Entry 8JH1 (X-ray diffraction, 2.89 A resolution); this record covers chains A and B of the 3 polymer chains in the assembly.

Chain A (and B):
Name: CRISPR system endoribonuclease Csm6
From: Thermus thermophilus HB8
Notes: EC 3.1.-.-; chain B of this document is another copy of the same molecule, construct and numbering; everything in this record applies to it too
Reference sequence: Q53W17 (CSM6_THET8); residue numbers follow UniProt; this construct covers 2-464
Amino-acid sequence (463 residues; each row starts with the number of its first residue):
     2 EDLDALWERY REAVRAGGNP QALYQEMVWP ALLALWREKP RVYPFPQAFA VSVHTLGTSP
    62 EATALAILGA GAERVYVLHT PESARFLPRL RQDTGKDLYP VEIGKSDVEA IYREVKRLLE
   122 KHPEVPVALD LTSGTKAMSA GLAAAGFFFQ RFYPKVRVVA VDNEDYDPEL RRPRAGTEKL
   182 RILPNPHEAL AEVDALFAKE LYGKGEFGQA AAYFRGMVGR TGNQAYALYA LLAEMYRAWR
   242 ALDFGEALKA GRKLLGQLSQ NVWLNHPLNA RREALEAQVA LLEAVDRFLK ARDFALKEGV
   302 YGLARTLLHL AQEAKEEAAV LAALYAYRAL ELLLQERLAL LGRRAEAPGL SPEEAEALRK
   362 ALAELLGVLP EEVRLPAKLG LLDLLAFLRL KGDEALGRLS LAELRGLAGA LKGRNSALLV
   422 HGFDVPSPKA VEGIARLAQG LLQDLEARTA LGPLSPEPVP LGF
Not modelled in the structure: 454-457 (chain B: 2)
Differences from the reference sequence: engineered mutation Ala-161 (Tyr in Q53W17)
Curated features (UniProtKB/Swiss-Prot):
  - mutagenesis: Thr-133 (T133A: Wild-type ssRNase activity), Lys-137 (K137A: Wild-type ssRNase activity), Glu-332 (E332A: No ssRNase activity), Arg-415 (R415A: No ssRNase activity), Asn-416 (N416A: No ssRNase activity), His-422 (H422A: No ssRNase activity)
From the paper describing this entry:
  - conformationally variable residues (loop rearrangement, side-chain flip): Glu-165 to Glu-179, Arg-415, Asn-416, His-422
  - binding site for the 4-nt RNA strand: Thr-59, Ser-60
  - catalytic residues: Thr-59, Ser-60
  - self-association interface (contacts with another copy of this molecule): Val-194, Phe-198, Glu-201, Leu-202, Glu-207, Gln-210, Tyr-214
  - catalytic residues: Arg-415, His-422 (proposed by the authors, not directly observed)
  - mutagenesis - T59A, S60A, Y167A, R172A, R173A, E179A: unchanged catalytic activity on cA4
  - mutagenesis - T59A/S60A, K137A, Y167A/R172A/R173A: abolished catalytic activity on cA4
  - mutagenesis - E83A: unchanged catalytic activity
  - mutagenesis - N164A, R172A/R173A: decreased catalytic activity on cA4
  - mutagenesis - K137A: abolished binding to cA4
  - mutagenesis - N164A: unchanged binding to cA4
  - mutagenesis - T81A, N164A: increased catalytic activity on RNA
  - mutagenesis - T59A/S60A, K137A: abolished catalytic activity on RNA
  - mutagenesis - Y167A, R172A, R173A, E179A, R415A, N416A, H422A: abolished catalytic activity (ribonuclease activity)
  - mutagenesis - T81A: decreased catalytic activity

Chain A / chain B interface:
Pairs across the interface (143):
  Asn-20(A) / Arg-16(B)
  Asn-20(A) / Glu-170(B)  hydrogen bond
  Gln-22(A) / Pro-169(B)
  Gln-22(A) / Glu-170(B)
  Thr-59(A) / Tyr-167(B)
  Thr-59(A) / Pro-169(B)
  Ser-60(A) / Arg-172(B)  hydrogen bond
  Lys-106(A) / Asp-163(B)
  Lys-106(A) / Asn-164(B)
  Lys-106(A) / Glu-165(B)  salt bridge
  Ser-107(A) / Asp-163(B)  hydrogen bond
  Ser-107(A) / Arg-182(B)
  Val-109(A) / Phe-148(B)  hydrophobic
  Val-109(A) / Pro-185(B)
  Val-109(A) / Pro-187(B)  hydrophobic
  Glu-110(A) / Asn-186(B)
  Glu-110(A) / Pro-187(B)
  Glu-110(A) / Glu-189(B)
  Glu-110(A) / Ala-190(B)  hydrogen bond (side chain-backbone)
  Tyr-113(A) / Pro-187(B)  hydrophobic
  Tyr-113(A) / His-188(B)  hydrogen bond
  Tyr-113(A) / Leu-191(B)  hydrophobic
  Arg-114(A) / Leu-191(B)
  Lys-117(A) / Leu-191(B)
  Lys-117(A) / Val-194(B)
  Leu-132(A) / Lys-137(B)  hydrogen bond (backbone-side chain)
  Thr-133(A) / Lys-137(B)  hydrogen bond (backbone-side chain)
  Ser-134(A) / Lys-137(B)
  Gly-135(A) / Lys-137(B)  hydrogen bond (backbone-side chain)
  Lys-137(A) / Leu-132(B)
  Lys-137(A) / Thr-133(B)  hydrogen bond (side chain-backbone)
  Lys-137(A) / Ser-134(B)
  Lys-137(A) / Gly-135(B)  hydrogen bond (side chain-backbone)
  Lys-137(A) / Thr-136(B)
  Lys-137(A) / Lys-137(B)
  Lys-137(A) / Ser-140(B)  hydrogen bond
  Ala-138(A) / Leu-184(B)  hydrophobic
  Ser-140(A) / Lys-137(B)  hydrogen bond
  Ala-141(A) / Leu-132(B)  hydrophobic
  Ala-141(A) / Ala-144(B)  hydrophobic
  Ala-141(A) / Phe-148(B)
  Ala-144(A) / Ala-141(B)  hydrophobic
  Ala-145(A) / Phe-148(B)  hydrophobic
  Phe-148(A) / Ala-141(B)
  Phe-148(A) / Ala-145(B)  hydrophobic
  Phe-149(A) / His-188(B)
  Phe-149(A) / Val-194(B)  hydrophobic
  Phe-149(A) / Phe-198(B)  hydrophobic
  Arg-152(A) / Phe-198(B)
  Arg-152(A) / Glu-201(B)  salt bridge
  Phe-153(A) / Leu-197(B)  hydrophobic
  Phe-153(A) / Phe-198(B)  hydrophobic
  Asp-163(A) / Ser-107(B)  hydrogen bond
  Asn-164(A) / Lys-106(B)
  Tyr-167(A) / Thr-59(B)
  Pro-169(A) / Gln-22(B)  hydrogen bond (backbone-side chain)
  Pro-169(A) / Thr-59(B)
  Pro-169(A) / Arg-86(B)
  Glu-170(A) / Asn-20(B)  hydrogen bond
  Glu-170(A) / Pro-21(B)
  Glu-170(A) / Gln-22(B)
  Leu-171(A) / Arg-172(B)
  Arg-172(A) / Gln-22(B)
  Arg-172(A) / Ser-60(B)  hydrogen bond
  Arg-172(A) / Leu-171(B)
  Arg-172(A) / Arg-172(B)  hydrogen bond (backbone-side chain)
  Arg-172(A) / Arg-173(B)
  Arg-173(A) / Arg-172(B)
  Arg-182(A) / Ser-107(B)
  Leu-184(A) / Val-109(B)  hydrophobic
  Leu-184(A) / Ala-138(B)  hydrophobic
  Pro-185(A) / Val-109(B)
  Pro-187(A) / Val-109(B)
  Pro-187(A) / Tyr-113(B)  hydrophobic
  His-188(A) / Tyr-113(B)  hydrogen bond
  His-188(A) / Ala-145(B)
  His-188(A) / Phe-149(B)
  Ala-190(A) / Glu-110(B)
  Leu-191(A) / Glu-110(B)
  Leu-191(A) / Tyr-113(B)  hydrophobic
  Leu-191(A) / Arg-114(B)
  Glu-193(A) / Tyr-113(B)  hydrogen bond
  Glu-193(A) / Lys-117(B)
  Glu-193(A) / Phe-149(B)
  Glu-193(A) / Phe-150(B)
  Val-194(A) / Phe-198(B)  hydrophobic
  Leu-197(A) / Phe-153(B)  hydrophobic
  Phe-198(A) / Phe-198(B)  hydrophobic
  Phe-198(A) / Glu-201(B)
  Glu-201(A) / Leu-202(B)
  Glu-201(A) / Gln-210(B)
  Leu-202(A) / Glu-207(B)
  Leu-202(A) / Gln-210(B)
  Lys-205(A) / Gln-210(B)
  Glu-207(A) / Glu-207(B)
  Gly-209(A) / Glu-318(B)
  Gln-210(A) / Lys-205(B)
  Gln-210(A) / Glu-207(B)  hydrogen bond
  Tyr-214(A) / Glu-201(B)  hydrogen bond
  Tyr-214(A) / Lys-205(B)
  Arg-238(A) / Glu-318(B)  hydrogen bond (side chain-backbone)
  Ala-242(A) / Glu-318(B)
  Ala-242(A) / Val-321(B)
  Leu-243(A) / Leu-419(B)
  Phe-289(A) / Phe-424(B)  hydrophobic
  Leu-290(A) / Phe-424(B)  hydrophobic
  Arg-293(A) / Phe-424(B)
  Glu-318(A) / Arg-238(B)  salt bridge
  Glu-318(A) / Ala-242(B)
  Leu-322(A) / Leu-322(B)  hydrophobic
  Leu-322(A) / Tyr-326(B)
  Leu-325(A) / Leu-325(B)  hydrophobic
  Tyr-326(A) / Leu-322(B)
  Tyr-326(A) / Leu-420(B)  hydrophobic
  Arg-329(A) / Leu-419(B)  hydrogen bond (side chain-backbone)
  Arg-329(A) / Val-421(B)  hydrogen bond (side chain-backbone)
  Arg-329(A) / Gly-423(B)  hydrogen bond (side chain-backbone)
  Arg-329(A) / Phe-424(B)
  Glu-332(A) / His-422(B)
  Glu-332(A) / Gly-423(B)
  Leu-333(A) / Phe-424(B)  hydrophobic
  Arg-415(A) / His-422(B)  hydrogen bond
  Leu-419(A) / Leu-290(B)  hydrophobic
  Leu-419(A) / Arg-329(B)  hydrogen bond (backbone-side chain)
  Leu-420(A) / Leu-243(B)  hydrophobic
  Leu-420(A) / Leu-308(B)  hydrophobic
  Leu-420(A) / Leu-325(B)
  Leu-420(A) / Tyr-326(B)  hydrophobic
  Leu-420(A) / Arg-329(B)
  Val-421(A) / Arg-329(B)
  Val-421(A) / Glu-332(B)
  His-422(A) / Arg-329(B)
  His-422(A) / Glu-332(B)  salt bridge
  His-422(A) / Lys-379(B)
  His-422(A) / Arg-415(B)
  Gly-423(A) / Arg-329(B)  hydrogen bond (backbone-side chain)
  Phe-424(A) / Phe-289(B)  hydrophobic
  Phe-424(A) / Leu-290(B)  hydrophobic
  Phe-424(A) / Arg-293(B)  hydrogen bond (backbone-side chain)
  Phe-424(A) / Phe-295(B)  hydrophobic
  Phe-424(A) / Arg-329(B)
  Phe-424(A) / Leu-333(B)  hydrophobic
  Asp-425(A) / Arg-293(B)  salt bridge
Also at the interface, not in a pair above, chain A (84 interface residues in all): Arg-16, Gly-18, Gly-19, Pro-21, Glu-62, Thr-136, Phe-150, Phe-295, Leu-308, Ala-319, Lys-379, Asn-416
Also at the interface, not in a pair above, chain B (87 interface residues in all): Gly-18, Glu-62, Asp-195, Leu-304, Ala-319, Gln-336, Ser-417, Ala-418

Overview:
84 residues of chain A and 87 residues of chain B are in contact; the contacts include 29 hydrogen bonds and 5
salt bridges. Among the polar pairs are Lys-106(A)/Glu-165(B), Arg-152(A)/Glu-201(B) and
Glu-318(A)/Arg-238(B). The paper reports catalytic residues Thr-59(A), Ser-60(A) and Arg-415(A) among others;
Y167A, R172A and R173A of chain A, among others, abolish catalytic activity (ribonuclease activity); 16
substitutions were tested in all.
Both chains are CRISPR system endoribonuclease Csm6 (Thermus thermophilus HB8). Entry 8JH1 (Crystal Structure
of the Csm6 Y161A mutant from Thermus thermophilus HB8 in complex with cyclic-tetraadenylate (cA4)) was
determined by X-ray diffraction, deposited together with 8JBB and 8JBC.
